PDB entry 4M75 | X-ray diffraction, 2.95 A resolution | chains E and F of the 7 polymer chains in the assembly

== Chain E ==
Molecule: U6 snRNA-associated Sm-like protein Lsm5
From: Saccharomyces cerevisiae
Reference sequence: P40089 (LSM5_YEAST); numbering as in UniProt (aligned over 1-93)
Sequence (93 residues; row label = number of the first residue in the row):
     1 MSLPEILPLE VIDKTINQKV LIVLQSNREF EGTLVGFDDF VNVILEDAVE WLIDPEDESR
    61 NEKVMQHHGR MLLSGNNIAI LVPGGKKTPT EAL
Disordered / not traced: 1-5, 55-58, 85-93
Modified positions: Mse1 (selenomethionine); Mse65 (selenomethionine; parent Met); Mse71 (selenomethionine; parent Met)
Curated features (UniProtKB/Swiss-Prot):
  - mutagenesis: Ser74 (S74A: Slightly increases affinity for poly-U RNA ends)

== Chain F ==
Molecule: U6 snRNA-associated Sm-like protein Lsm7
From: Saccharomyces cerevisiae
Reference sequence: P53905 (LSM7_YEAST); numbering as in UniProt (aligned over 1-115)
Sequence (115 residues; numbered 1 to 115; the number before each row is that of its first residue):
     1 MHQQHSKSEN KPQQQRKKFE GPKREAILDL AKYKDSKIRV KLMGGKLVIG VLKGYDQLMN
    61 LVLDDTVEYM SNPDDENNTE LISKNARKLG LTVIRGTILV SLSSAEGSDV LYMQK
Disordered / not traced: 1-15, 23, 72-85, 106-115
Modified positions: Mse1, Mse113 (selenomethionine); Mse43, Mse59, Mse70 (selenomethionine; parent Met)
Curated features (UniProtKB/Swiss-Prot):
  - mutagenesis: Arg95 (R95A: Slightly reduces affinity for poly-U RNA ends)

== How chain E and chain F interact ==
Contacting residue pairs (30; chain E residue first):
  Ile6(E) - Lys53(F)
  Ile6(E) - Gly54(F)
  Leu7(E) - Tyr55(F)
  Pro8(E) - Val62(F)  hydrophobic
  Pro8(E) - Val93(F)  hydrophobic
  Val23(E) - Lys46(F)
  Leu24(E) - Lys46(F)  hydrogen bond (backbone-side chain)
  Gln25(E) - Mse43(F)
  Gln25(E) - Lys46(F)  hydrogen bond (backbone-side chain)
  Gln25(E) - Ile98(F)
  Ser26(E) - Lys46(F)
  Asn27(E) - Mse70(F)
  Glu29(E) - Arg87(F)  salt bridge
  Phe40(E) - Arg95(F)  hydrogen bond (backbone-side chain)
  Val41(E) - Arg95(F)
  Ile53(E) - Mse70(F)  hydrophobic
  Asp54(E) - Mse70(F)
  Gly75(E) - Arg95(F)  hydrogen bond (backbone-side chain)
  Asn76(E) - Ile98(F)
  Ile78(E) - Arg95(F)
  Ile78(E) - Ile98(F)
  Ala79(E) - Val93(F)
  Ala79(E) - Ile94(F)
  Ala79(E) - Arg95(F)  hydrogen bond (backbone-backbone)
  Ile80(E) - Val93(F)
  Ile80(E) - Ile94(F)  hydrophobic
  Leu81(E) - Thr92(F)
  Leu81(E) - Val93(F)  hydrogen bond (backbone-backbone)
  Val82(E) - Thr92(F)
  Pro83(E) - Leu91(F)
Other interface residues (no listed pair), chain E (25 interface residues in all): Leu9, Val11, Ile12, Asn77
Other interface residues (no listed pair), chain F (19 interface residues in all): Gly44, Asp56, Asn60, Leu61, Glu68

== In short ==
25 residues of chain E and 19 residues of chain F are in contact, with 6 hydrogen bonds and 1 salt bridge.
Polar contacts include Glu29(E)-Arg87(F), Leu24(E)-Lys46(F) and Gln25(E)-Lys46(F). From UniProt: one
mutagenesis site on chain E; one mutagenesis site on chain F.
Here chain E is U6 snRNA-associated Sm-like protein Lsm5 and chain F is U6 snRNA-associated Sm-like protein
Lsm7, both from Saccharomyces cerevisiae. Entry 4M75 (Crystal structure of Lsm1-7 complex) was determined by
X-ray diffraction together with 4M77, 4M78, 4M7A and 4M7D from the same study.
